PDB entry 7O0U | electron microscopy, 2.35 A resolution | chains H2 and M of the 86 polymer chains in the assembly

== Chain H2 ==
Name: RC-Hc
Organism: Gemmatimonas phototrophica
Amino-acid sequence (181 residues; row label = number of the first residue in the row; note: 1 number in that range is skipped by the numbering (no residue carries it; nothing is unmodelled there); numbering starts at 0):
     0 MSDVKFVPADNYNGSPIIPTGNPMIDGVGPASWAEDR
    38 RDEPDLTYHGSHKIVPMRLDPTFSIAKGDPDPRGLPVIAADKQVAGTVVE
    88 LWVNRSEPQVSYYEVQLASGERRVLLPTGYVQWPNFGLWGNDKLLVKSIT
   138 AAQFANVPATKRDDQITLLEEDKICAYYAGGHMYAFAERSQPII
Unresolved in the structure: 0, 178-181

== Chain M ==
Name: RC-M
Organism: Gemmatimonas phototrophica
Amino-acid sequence (367 residues; row label = number of the first residue in the row):
     1 MLEYQNLFTRVQVRTVPEPGIPIDESTGTRYGTGTFSYLAGKFGDAQIGP
    51 IYLGWAGVLSLIFGFIAIEIIGLNMWASVGWDPVEFIRQLPWLALEPPPP
   101 QYGLRVPPLNQGGWYLMAGFFLTVSIILWWIRIYRRARALQMGSHLPWAF
   151 ASAIFLYSTFFFQPLLVGSWSEMVPFGIFPHLDWTSAFSIRYGNLYYNPF
   201 HALSIAFLYGSAVLFAMHGATILAVARMGGEREIEQITDRGTAAERSMLF
   251 WRWCMGFNATMESIHRWAWWFAVLTTFTGGIGILLTGTVVDNWYLWGVKH
   301 GLVAPYPAQNQLTPEQQDLLRGRYQGTAPDSFPSYVVPQNATMPDTAAAP
   351 IVTDSITTDSTKTGGTQ
Unresolved in the structure: 22-35, 338-367
Modified residues: Met1 (N-formylmethionine; FME)
Glycans and other covalent adducts: alpha-D-mannopyranose (MAN) linked to Ser331
Metal / ion sites: Fe ion: His218, Glu233, His265 (shared with 2 residues of chain L)
Ligand contacts:
  - 0V9 ((19R,22S)-25-amino-22-hydroxy-22-oxido-16-oxo-17,21,23-trioxa-22lambda~5~-phosphapentacosan-19-yl (9Z)-hexadec-9-enoate), molecule 1: Leu104, Phe120, Thr123, Val124, Ile127, Phe155, Phe161, Phe162, Leu165, Leu166, Gly168, Leu284
  - 0V9, molecule 2: Phe277, Ile281, Leu285, Val289
  - bacteriochlorophyll a (BCL), molecule 1: Ile68, Ile71, Leu122, Ile126, Phe150, Ala153, Ile154, Leu156, Tyr157, Phe160, Phe176, Trp184, Thr185, Ser186, Phe188, Ser189, Asn194, Leu195, Tyr196, His201, Ser204, Ile205, Leu208, Tyr209, Thr275, Thr276, Gly279, Gly280, Gly282, Ile283
  - bacteriochlorophyll a (BCL), molecule 2: Ile68, Tyr157, Phe160, Val174, Ile178, His181, Leu182, Trp184, Thr185
  - bacteriochlorophyll a (BCL), molecule 3: Thr185, Ser186, Tyr196, Tyr209
  - bacteriochlorophyll a (BCL), molecule 4: Tyr196, Ala202, Ile205, Ala206, Tyr209, Gly210, Val213, Phe271
  - bacteriopheophytin a (BPH), molecule 1: Val58, Ser60, Leu61, Ile62, Gly64, Phe65, Ile68, Leu122, Ser125, Ile126, Trp129, Ile133, Leu146, Ala149, Phe150, Ala153, Ala272, Val273, Thr276
  - bacteriopheophytin a (BPH), molecule 2: Tyr209, Ala212, Val213, Ala216, Met217, Trp251, Cys254, Met255
  - tetramyristoyl-cardiolipin (CD4; (2R,5R,11R,14R)-5,8,11-trihydroxy-5,11-dioxido-17-oxo-2,14-bis(tetradecanoyloxy)-4,6,10,12,16-pentaoxa-5,11-diphosphatriacont-1-yl tetradecanoate), molecule 1: Trp55, Phe120, Val124, Ile127, Leu128, Trp130, Ile131, Tyr134, Arg135, Phe162
  - tetramyristoyl-cardiolipin (CD4), molecule 2: Arg138, Gly143, Ser144, His145, Trp148, Ala151, Ser152, Phe155, Arg266, Trp269, Trp270, Val273, Phe277
  - tetramyristoyl-cardiolipin (CD4), molecule 3: Ala206, Phe207, Arg252, Met255, Gly256, Phe257, Trp267, Phe271
  - spirilloxanthin (CRT): Ile68, Glu69, Ile71, Gly72, Leu73, Met75, Trp76, Phe86, Tyr115, Leu116, Gly119, Phe120, Thr123, Tyr157, Phe160, Phe161, Trp170, Met173, Val174, Pro175, Phe176, Gly177, Ile178, His181
  - alpha-D-mannopyranose / alpha-L-rhamnopyranose / V75: Thr327, Ala328, Pro329, Asp330, Pro333, Ser334, Tyr335
  - menaquinone 8 (MQ8), molecule 1: Pro83, Val84, Ile87
  - menaquinone 8 (MQ8), molecule 2: Val213, Leu214, Met217, His218, Thr221, Ser247, Met248, Trp251, Met255, Phe257, Asn258, Ala259, Thr260, Met261, Ile264, Trp267, Phe271
  - phosphatidylglycerol (PGW; (1R)-2-{[(S)-{[(2S)-2,3-dihydroxypropyl]oxy}(hydroxy)phosphoryl]oxy}-1-[(hexadecanoyloxy)methyl]ethyl (9Z)-octadec-9-enoate): Pro199, Ala202, Leu203, Trp296, His300, Gly301, Leu302
What the authors report for this chain:
  - post-translational modification sites: Ser331

== Interface between chain H2 and chain M ==
Contacting residue pairs (70; chain H2 residue first):
  Pro29(H2) - Arg246(M)  hydrogen bond (backbone-side chain)
  Ser31(H2) - Thr242(M)  hydrogen bond (backbone-side chain)
  Ser31(H2) - Arg246(M)  hydrogen bond (backbone-side chain)
  Trp32(H2) - Thr242(M)
  Ala33(H2) - Arg240(M)
  Ala33(H2) - Gly241(M)
  Ala33(H2) - Thr242(M)
  Ala33(H2) - Glu245(M)
  Asp35(H2) - Arg240(M)  salt bridge
  Arg36(H2) - Gln236(M)
  Arg36(H2) - Asp239(M)  hydrogen bond (side chain-backbone)
  Arg36(H2) - Arg240(M)
  Arg36(H2) - Gly241(M)
  Arg38(H2) - Asp239(M)  salt bridge
  Asp42(H2) - Arg232(M)  salt bridge
  Asp42(H2) - Glu235(M)
  Thr44(H2) - Ile21(M)
  Tyr45(H2) - Phe43(M)  hydrophobic
  His46(H2) - Gly20(M)  hydrogen bond (side chain-backbone)
  His46(H2) - Ile21(M)
  Ser48(H2) - Ile21(M)
  Lys50(H2) - Glu235(M)  salt bridge
  Ile51(H2) - Arg232(M)
  Thr59(H2) - Arg14(M)
  Thr59(H2) - Thr15(M)
  Thr59(H2) - Val16(M)  hydrogen bond (backbone-backbone)
  Thr59(H2) - Pro17(M)
  Thr59(H2) - Glu18(M)
  Phe60(H2) - Arg14(M)
  Phe60(H2) - Thr15(M)
  Ser61(H2) - Val13(M)
  Ser61(H2) - Arg14(M)  hydrogen bond (backbone-backbone)
  Ser61(H2) - Val16(M)
  Ile62(H2) - Val11(M)  hydrophobic
  Ala63(H2) - Gln12(M)  hydrogen bond (backbone-backbone)
  Ala63(H2) - Arg14(M)
  Asp66(H2) - Arg10(M)
  Asp66(H2) - Val11(M)  hydrogen bond (side chain-backbone)
  Asp66(H2) - Gln12(M)  hydrogen bond (side chain-backbone)
  Pro67(H2) - Arg10(M)
  Pro67(H2) - Val11(M)
  Pro69(H2) - Val11(M)
  Asn91(H2) - Arg232(M)
  Pro95(H2) - Phe8(M)
  Pro95(H2) - Val13(M)
  Pro95(H2) - Thr15(M)
  Gln96(H2) - Leu7(M)
  Gln96(H2) - Phe8(M)
  Gln96(H2) - Val13(M)
  Val97(H2) - Leu7(M)
  Val97(H2) - Val11(M)
  Val97(H2) - Val13(M)  hydrophobic
  Tyr100(H2) - Asn6(M)  hydrogen bond
  Tyr100(H2) - Val11(M)
  Thr115(H2) - Asn6(M)
  Thr115(H2) - Leu7(M)
  Tyr117(H2) - Arg227(M)
  Tyr117(H2) - Met228(M)
  Val118(H2) - Asn6(M)
  Trp120(H2) - Asn6(M)
  Trp120(H2) - Thr9(M)
  Trp120(H2) - Arg10(M)
  Phe123(H2) - Leu2(M)  hydrophobic
  Gly124(H2) - Arg10(M)  hydrogen bond (backbone-side chain)
  Leu155(H2) - Asp239(M)
  Glu158(H2) - Arg232(M)  salt bridge
  Asp159(H2) - Gly241(M)
  Asp159(H2) - Thr242(M)  hydrogen bond (side chain-backbone)
  Cys162(H2) - Arg227(M)
  Ala166(H2) - Arg246(M)
Interface residues without a listed pair, chain H2 (47 interface residues in all): Gly28, Ala30, Met54, Lys64, Leu88, Gly116, Gln119, Leu125, Ala163
Interface residues without a listed pair, chain M (31 interface residues in all): Pro19, Phe36, Gly44

== Overview ==
Chain H2 and chain M form an interface of 47 and 31 residues respectively; the contacts include 13 hydrogen
bonds and 5 salt bridges. Polar pairs include Asp35(H2)-Arg240(M), Arg38(H2)-Asp239(M) and
Asp42(H2)-Arg232(M). From the paper: a modification site at Ser331(M).
Here chain H2 is RC-Hc and chain M is RC-M, both from Gemmatimonas phototrophica. Entry 7O0U (Cryo-EM
structure (model_1a) of the RC-dLH complex from Gemmatimonas phototrophica at 2.4 A) was determined by
electron microscopy, deposited together with 7O0V, 7O0W and 7O0X.
